Entry 6R1S (X-ray diffraction, 1.80 A resolution); this record covers chain A.

[Chain A]
Name: HTH-type transcriptional regulator EthR
Organism: Mycobacterium tuberculosis
UniProtKB: P9WMC1 (ETHR_MYCTU); residues 1-216 here = UniProt positions 1-216
Sequence (216 residues; row label = number of the first residue in the row):
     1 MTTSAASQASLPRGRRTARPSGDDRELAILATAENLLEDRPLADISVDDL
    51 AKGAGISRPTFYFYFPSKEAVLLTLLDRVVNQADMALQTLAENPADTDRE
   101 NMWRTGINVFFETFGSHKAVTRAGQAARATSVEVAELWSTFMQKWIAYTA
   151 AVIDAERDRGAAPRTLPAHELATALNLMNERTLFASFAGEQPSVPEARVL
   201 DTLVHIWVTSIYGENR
Unresolved in the structure: 1-22, 216
UniProt features mapped onto this chain:
  - DNA-binding region: Ser46 to Phe65 (H-T-H motif)
  - site (Inhibitor-binding): Asn176, Asn179
Small-molecule neighbours: JPK (2-(3-methylphenyl)-N-[[2-(oxan-4-yl)-7-oxidanyl-pyrazolo[1,5-a]pyrimidin-5-yl]methyl]ethanamide): Leu87, Met102, Trp103, Gly106, Ile107, Phe110, Phe114, Thr121, Trp138, Met142, Trp145, Tyr148, Thr149, Val152, Asn176, Asn179, Glu180, Leu183, Phe184, Trp207
Reported in the primary citation:
  - binding site for JPK: Met142
  - binding site for JPK: Trp103, Phe110, Trp145, Asn179, Glu180, Trp207 (from molecular simulation)

[Summary]
Ligands of chain A: compound JPK. The paper reports a binding site for JPK at Met142, Trp103 and Phe110 among
others.
Chain A is HTH-type transcriptional regulator EthR (Mycobacterium tuberculosis); the structure, EthR ligand
complex, was determined by X-ray diffraction together with 6R1P from the same study.
